PDB entry 6LJM | X-ray diffraction, 1.78 A resolution | chains A and B

== Chain A ==
Protein: NAD-dependent protein deacylase sirtuin-5, mitochondrial
From: Homo sapiens
Notes: EC 2.3.1.-
Reference sequence: Q9NXA8 (SIR5_HUMAN); residues 34-302 here = UniProt positions 34-302
Chain sequence (272 residues; numbered 31 to 302; the number before each row is that of its first residue):
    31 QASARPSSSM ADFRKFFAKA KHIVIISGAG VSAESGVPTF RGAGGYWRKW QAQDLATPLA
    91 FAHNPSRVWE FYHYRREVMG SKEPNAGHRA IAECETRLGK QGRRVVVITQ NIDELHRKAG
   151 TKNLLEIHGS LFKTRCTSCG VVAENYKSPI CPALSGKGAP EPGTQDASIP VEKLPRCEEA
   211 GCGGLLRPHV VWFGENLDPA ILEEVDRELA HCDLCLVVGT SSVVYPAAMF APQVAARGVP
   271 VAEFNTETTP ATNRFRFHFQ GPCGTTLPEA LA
Disordered / not traced: 31-35
Construct notes: expression tag (31-33)
Ion coordination: Zn2+: Cys166, Cys169, Cys207, Cys212
Residues lining bound ligands: 7-amino-4-methyl-chromen-2-one (MCM): Glu225, Asn226, Leu227, Leu232, Tyr255, Met259, Phe260
UniProt features mapped onto this chain:
  - active site: His158 (Proton acceptor)
  - binding site (NAD(+)): Gln140 to Asp143, Gly249 to Ser251, Asn275 to Glu277, Cys293
  - binding site (substrate): Tyr102, Arg105
  - binding site (Zn(2+)): Cys166, Cys169, Cys207, Cys212
  - mutagenesis: Thr69 (T69A: Abolishes enzyme activity), Tyr102 (Y102F: Increases the KM for desuccinylation), Arg105 (R105M: Increases the KM for desuccinylation. Does not affect deacetylase activity), His158 (H158A: Abolishes desuccinylation and deglutarylation activity)

== Chain B ==
Protein: Ace-ser-leu-gly-sll
Chain sequence (5 residues; row label = number of the first residue in the row; numbering starts at 0):
     0 XSLGX
Covalently attached groups: 7-amino-4-methyl-chromen-2-one (MCM) linked to SLL_4
Modified positions: ACE (acetyl group) at position 0; SLL ((2S)-2-azanyl-6-[(4-hydroxy-4-oxo-butanoyl)amino]hexanoic acid) at position 4

== Chain A / chain B interface ==
Residue-residue contacts (19; chain A residue first):
  Arg71(A) with SLL_4(B)
  Gln83(A) with Ser1(B)
  Ala86(A) with SLL_4(B)
  Thr87(A) with ACE_0(B); Ser1(B)
  Tyr102(A) with SLL_4(B)
  Arg105(A) with SLL_4(B)
  Ile142(A) with SLL_4(B)
  His158(A) with SLL_4(B)
  Val221(A) with SLL_4(B)
  Trp222(A) with SLL_4(B)
  Phe223(A) with ACE_0(B); Ser1(B); Leu2(B); Gly3(B); SLL_4(B)
  Gly224(A) with ACE_0(B); Gly3(B), hydrogen bond (backbone-backbone)
  Tyr255(A) with SLL_4(B)
Other interface residues (no listed pair), chain A (15 interface residues in all): Val220, Glu225

== Overview ==
15 residues of chain A and 5 residues of chain B are in contact; the contacts include 1 hydrogen bond. Its one
hydrogen bond, Gly224(A)-Gly3(B), is backbone to backbone. Bound to chain A: 7-amino-4-methyl-chromen-2-one.
Covalently linked 7-amino-4-methyl-chromen-2-one: at SLL_4(B).
Chain A is NAD-dependent protein deacylase sirtuin-5, mitochondrial (Homo sapiens) and chain B is
Ace-ser-leu-gly-sll; the structure, Crystal structure of human Sirt5 in complex with the fluorogenic
tetrapeptide substrate P13, was determined by X-ray diffraction together with 6LJK and 6LJN from the same
study.
